PDB entry 3H5A | X-ray diffraction, 2.80 A resolution | chains B and D of the 4 polymer chains in the assembly

Chain B (and D):
Name: MccB protein
Source organism: Escherichia coli
Notes: chain D of this document is another copy of the same molecule, construct and numbering; everything in this record applies to it too
UniProt: Q47506 (Q47506_ECOLX); residues 1-350 here = UniProt positions 1-350
Amino-acid sequence (358 residues; numbered 1 to 358; the number before each row is that of its first residue):
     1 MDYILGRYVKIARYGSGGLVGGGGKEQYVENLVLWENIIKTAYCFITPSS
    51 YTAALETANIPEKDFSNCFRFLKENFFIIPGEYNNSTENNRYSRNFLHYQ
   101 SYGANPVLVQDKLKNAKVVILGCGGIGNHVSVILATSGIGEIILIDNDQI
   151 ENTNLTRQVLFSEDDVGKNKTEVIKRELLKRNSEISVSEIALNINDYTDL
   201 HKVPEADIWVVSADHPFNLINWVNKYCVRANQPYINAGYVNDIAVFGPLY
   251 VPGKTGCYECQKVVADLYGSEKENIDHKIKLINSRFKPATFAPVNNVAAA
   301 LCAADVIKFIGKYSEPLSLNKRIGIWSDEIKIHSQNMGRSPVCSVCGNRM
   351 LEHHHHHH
Unresolved in the structure: 86 (chain D: 86-87, 267-271, 358)
Sequence notes: expression tag (351-358)
Ion coordination: Zn2+: Cys257, Cys260, Cys343, Cys346

Interface between chain B and chain D:
Contacting residue pairs - 20 pairs, chain B then chain D:
  Arg13(B) - His201(D)  hydrogen bond (side chain-backbone)
  Tyr14(B) - Arg229(D)
  Gly15(B) - Tyr226(D)
  Gly15(B) - Arg229(D)
  Gly15(B) - Ala230(D)
  Ser16(B) - Ala230(D)
  Tyr28(B) - Arg229(D)  hydrogen bond (side chain-backbone)
  Lys321(B) - His356(D)
  Ile330(B) - His353(D)  hydrogen bond (backbone-side chain)
  Lys331(B) - His353(D)
  Lys331(B) - His355(D)  hydrogen bond
  Ile332(B) - His353(D)  hydrogen bond (backbone-backbone)
  Ile332(B) - His354(D)
  Ile332(B) - His355(D)  hydrogen bond (backbone-backbone)
  His333(B) - His355(D)  hydrogen bond
  His333(B) - His357(D)  hydrogen bond (side chain-backbone)
  Ser334(B) - His355(D)  hydrogen bond (backbone-backbone)
  Ser334(B) - His356(D)
  Ser334(B) - His357(D)  hydrogen bond (backbone-backbone)
  Asn336(B) - His356(D)
Other interface residues (no listed pair), chain B (14 interface residues in all): Glu30, Gln335
Other interface residues (no listed pair), chain D (10 interface residues in all): Glu205

Summary:
The interface between chain B and chain D involves 14 residues on one side and 10 on the other, with 10
hydrogen bonds. Polar contacts include Arg13(B)-His201(D), Tyr28(B)-Arg229(D) and Ile330(B)-His353(D).
Cys257(B), Cys260(B), Cys343(B) and Cys346(B) coordinate Zn2+.
Chain B and chain D are both MccB protein (Escherichia coli); the structure, Crystal structure of E. coli
MccB, was determined by X-ray diffraction together with 3H5N, 3H5R, 3H9G, 3H9J and 3H9Q from the same study.
